8JAN - chains o and t of the 30 polymer chains in the assembly; structure by electron microscopy, 3.30 A resolution.

== Chain o (and t) ==
Name: Gp22
From: Escherichia phage P1
Notes: chain t of this document is another copy of the same molecule, construct and numbering; everything in this record applies to it too
UniProt: Q71TB2 (Q71TB2_BPP1); residue numbers follow UniProt; this construct covers 1-529
Amino-acid sequence (529 residues; row label = number of the first residue in the row):
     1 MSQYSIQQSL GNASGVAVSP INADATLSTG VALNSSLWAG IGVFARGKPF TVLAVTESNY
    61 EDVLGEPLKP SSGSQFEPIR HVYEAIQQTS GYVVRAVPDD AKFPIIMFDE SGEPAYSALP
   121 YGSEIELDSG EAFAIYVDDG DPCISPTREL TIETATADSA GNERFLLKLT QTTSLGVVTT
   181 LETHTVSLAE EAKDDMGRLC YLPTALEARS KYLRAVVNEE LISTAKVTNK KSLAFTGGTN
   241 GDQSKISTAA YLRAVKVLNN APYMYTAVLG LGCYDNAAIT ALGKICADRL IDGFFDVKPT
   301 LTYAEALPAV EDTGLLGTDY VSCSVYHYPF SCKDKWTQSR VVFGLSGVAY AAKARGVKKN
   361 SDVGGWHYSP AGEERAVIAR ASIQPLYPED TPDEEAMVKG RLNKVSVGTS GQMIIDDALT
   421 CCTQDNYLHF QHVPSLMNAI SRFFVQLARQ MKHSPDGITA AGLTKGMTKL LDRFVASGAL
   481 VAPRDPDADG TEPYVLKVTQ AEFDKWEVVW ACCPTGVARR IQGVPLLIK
Unresolved in the structure: 1, 529 (chain t: 1-2, 529)

== Interface between chain o and chain t ==
Pairs across the interface - 20 pairs, chain o then chain t:
  N260(o) with Y4(t)
  M264(o) with Q3(t)
  D288(o) with S5(t), hydrogen bond; I6(t), hydrogen bond (side chain-backbone)
  R289(o) with Q3(t), hydrogen bond (side chain-backbone)
  L290(o) with I6(t), hydrophobic
  N426(o) with A23(t)
  M437(o) with I21(t), hydrophobic
  F444(o) with V16(t), hydrophobic
  V445(o) with I6(t), hydrophobic; V18(t), hydrophobic
  A448(o) with V16(t), hydrophobic
  K452(o) with S14(t), hydrogen bond; G15(t)
  H453(o) with S14(t), hydrogen bond
  V495(o) with L27(t), hydrophobic
  K497(o) with L27(t); S28(t)
  K505(o) with L10(t)
  V509(o) with L27(t)
Other interface residues (no listed pair), chain o (23 interface residues in all): Y263, N438, S441, R449, A488, L496, W510
Other interface residues (no listed pair), chain t (14 interface residues in all): Q338

== Summary ==
23 residues of chain o and 14 residues of chain t are in contact; the contacts include 5 hydrogen bonds. Polar
pairs include D288(o)-S5(t), D288(o)-I6(t) and R289(o)-Q3(t).
Both chains are Gp22 (Escherichia phage P1). Entry 8JAN (In situ structures of the ultra-long extended tail of
Myoviridae phage P1) was determined by electron microscopy together with 8JAJ from the same study.
